4YV9 - chains B and E of the 4 polymer chains in the assembly; structure by X-ray diffraction, 1.95 A resolution.

== Chain B ==
Molecule: Transcriptional regulator
Organism: Streptococcus dysgalactiae
Sequence (284 residues; numbered 1 to 284; the number before each row is that of its first residue):
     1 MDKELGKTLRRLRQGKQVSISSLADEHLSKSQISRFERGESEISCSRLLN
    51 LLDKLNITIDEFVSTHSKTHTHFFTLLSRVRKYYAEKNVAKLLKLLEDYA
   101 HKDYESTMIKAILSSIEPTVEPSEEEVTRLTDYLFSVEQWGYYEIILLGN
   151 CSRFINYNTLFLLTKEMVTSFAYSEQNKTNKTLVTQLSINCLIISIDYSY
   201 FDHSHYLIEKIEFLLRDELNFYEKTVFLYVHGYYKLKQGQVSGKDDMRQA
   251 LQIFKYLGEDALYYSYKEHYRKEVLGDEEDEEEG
Not modelled in the structure: 1-4, 275-284
Modified residues: Mse1 (selenomethionine); Mse108, Mse167, Mse247 (selenomethionine; parent Met)
From the paper describing this entry:
  - binding site for Cyclosporin A (chain E): Arg153, Lys178, Ala261
  - binding site for Cyclosporin A: Tyr84, Asn150, Leu183, Leu187, Asn190, Tyr222, Leu262

== Chain E ==
Molecule: Cyclosporin A
Sequence (11 residues; numbered 1 to 11; the number before each row is that of its first residue):
     1 ALLVTAGLVLA
Modified residues: Ala1 (D-alanine; DAL); Leu2, Leu3, Leu8, Leu10 (N-methylleucine; MLE); Val4 (N-methylvaline; MVA); Thr5 (4-methyl-4-[(E)-2-butenyl]-4,N-methyl-threonine; BMT); Ala6 (alpha-aminobutyric acid; ABA); Gly7 (sarcosine; SAR)
Covalently attached groups: covalent link Ala1-Ala11

== Chain B / chain E interface ==
Pairs across the interface - 5 pairs, chain B then chain E:
  Gln176(B) - Leu8(E)
  Lys178(B) - Gly7(E)
  Asp217(B) - Thr5(E)
  Asp217(B) - Ala6(E)
  Leu219(B) - Ala6(E)
Other interface residues (no listed pair), chain B (5 interface residues in all): Glu218
Other interface residues (no listed pair), chain E (5 interface residues in all): Leu3

== In short ==
The chain B/chain E interface involves 5 residues from each chain. From the paper: a binding site for
Cyclosporin A at Tyr84(B), Asn150(B) and Leu183(B) among others; a binding site for Cyclosporin A (chain E) at
Arg153(B), Lys178(B) and Ala261(B).
Chain B is Transcriptional regulator (Streptococcus dysgalactiae) and chain E is Cyclosporin A; the structure,
X-ray crystal structure of Streptococcus dysgalactiae SHP pheromone receptor Rgg2, was determined by X-ray
diffraction (same publication as 4YV6).
